Entry 7NKL (electron microscopy, 3.67 A resolution); this record covers chains C and d of the 8 polymer chains in the assembly.

# Chain C
Molecule: ATP synthase subunit alpha
Organism: Mycolicibacterium smegmatis (strain ATCC 700084 / mc(2)155)
Notes: EC 7.1.2.2
Reference sequence: A0R202 (ATPA_MYCS2); numbering as in UniProt (aligned over 1-548)
Amino-acid sequence (548 residues; each row starts with the number of its first residue):
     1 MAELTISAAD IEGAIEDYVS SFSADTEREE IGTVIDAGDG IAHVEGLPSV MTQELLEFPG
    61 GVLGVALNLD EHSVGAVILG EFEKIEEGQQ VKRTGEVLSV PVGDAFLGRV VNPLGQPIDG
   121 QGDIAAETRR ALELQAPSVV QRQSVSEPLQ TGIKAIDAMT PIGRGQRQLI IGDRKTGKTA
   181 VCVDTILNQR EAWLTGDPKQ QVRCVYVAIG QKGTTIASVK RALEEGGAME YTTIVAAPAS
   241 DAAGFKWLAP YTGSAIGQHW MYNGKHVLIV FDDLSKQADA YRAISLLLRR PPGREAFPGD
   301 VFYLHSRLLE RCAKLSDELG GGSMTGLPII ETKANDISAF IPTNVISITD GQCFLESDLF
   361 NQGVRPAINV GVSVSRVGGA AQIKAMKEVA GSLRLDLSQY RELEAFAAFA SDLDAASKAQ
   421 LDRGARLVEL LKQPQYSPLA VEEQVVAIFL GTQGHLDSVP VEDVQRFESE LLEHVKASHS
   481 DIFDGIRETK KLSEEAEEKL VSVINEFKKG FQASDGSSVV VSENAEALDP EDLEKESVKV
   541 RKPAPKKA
Disordered / not traced: 1-7, 24-44, 50-68, 75-548

# Chain d
Molecule: ATP synthase subunit b-delta
Organism: Mycolicibacterium smegmatis (strain ATCC 700084 / mc(2)155)
Reference sequence: A0R203 (ATPFD_MYCS2); residue numbers follow UniProt; this construct covers 1-445
Amino-acid sequence (445 residues; row label = number of the first residue in the row):
     1 MSIFIGQLIG FAVIAFIIVK WVVPPVRTLM RNQQEAVRAA LAESAEAAKK LADADAMHAK
    61 ALADAKAESE KVTEEAKQDS ERIAAQLSEQ AGSEAERIKA QGAQQIQLMR QQLIRQLRTG
   121 LGAEAVNKAA EIVRAHVADP QAQSATVDRF LSELEQMAPS SVVIDTAATS RLRAASRQSL
   181 AALVEKFDSV AGGLDADGLT NLADELASVA KLLLSETALN KHLAEPTDDS APKVRLLERL
   241 LSDKVSATTL DLLRTAVSNR WSTESNLIDA VEHTARLALL KRAEIAGEVD EVEEQLFRFG
   301 RVLDAEPRLS ALLSDYTTPA EGRVALLDKA LTGRPGVNQT AAALLSQTVG LLRGERADEA
   361 VIDLAELAVS RRGEVVAHVS AAAELSDAQR TRLTEVLSRI YGRPVSVQLH VDPELLGGLS
   421 ITVGDEVIDG SIASRLAAAQ TGLPD
Disordered / not traced: 1-110, 162-168, 445

# Chain C / chain d interface
Pairs across the interface (12; chain C residue first):
  Ala8(C) with Glu306(d)
  Asp10(C) with Arg334(d), salt bridge
  Ile11(C) with Glu306(d); Ala330(d)
  Ala14(C) with Ala330(d), hydrophobic
  Ile15(C) with Arg308(d); Leu312(d), hydrophobic
  Glu16(C) with Arg308(d), salt bridge
  Tyr18(C) with Thr318(d); Gly322(d); Leu326(d), hydrophobic
  Glu71(C) with Thr317(d), hydrogen bond
Interface residues without a listed pair, chain C (10 interface residues in all): Glu12, Phe22
Interface residues without a listed pair, chain d (14 interface residues in all): Leu309, Asp315, Pro319, Arg323, Lys329

# Summary
10 residues of chain C and 14 residues of chain d are in contact, with 1 hydrogen bond and 2 salt bridges.
Polar contacts include Asp10(C)-Arg334(d), Glu16(C)-Arg308(d) and Glu71(C)-Thr317(d).
Here chain C is ATP synthase subunit alpha and chain d is ATP synthase subunit b-delta, both from
Mycolicibacterium smegmatis (strain ATCC 700084 / mc(2)155). Entry 7NKL (Mycobacterium smegmatis ATP synthase
b-delta state 2) was determined by electron microscopy together with 7NJK, 7NJL, 7NJM, 7NJN, 7NJO, 7NJP and 20
further entries from the same study.
